Entry 7G82 (X-ray diffraction, 1.41 A resolution); this record covers chains A and B.

Chain A:
Name: Transforming protein RhoA
Organism: Homo sapiens
Notes: EC 3.6.5.2
UniProtKB: P61586 (RHOA_HUMAN); residues 1-184 here = UniProt positions 1-184
Chain sequence (185 residues; numbered 0 to 184; the number before each row is that of its first residue; numbering starts at 0):
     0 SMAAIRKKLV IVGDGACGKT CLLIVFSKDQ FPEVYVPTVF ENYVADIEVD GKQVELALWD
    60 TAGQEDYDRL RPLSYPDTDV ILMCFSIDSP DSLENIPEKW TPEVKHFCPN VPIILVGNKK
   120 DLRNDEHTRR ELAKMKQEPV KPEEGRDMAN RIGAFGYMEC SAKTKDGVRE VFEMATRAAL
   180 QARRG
Not modelled in the structure: 0-2, 182-184
Construct notes: expression tag (0)
Residues lining bound ligands:
  - Z1079512010 (UWS; 6-methyl-2-[(3-methyl-1,2-oxazol-5-yl)methyl]pyridazin-3(2H)-one), molecule 1: Glu97, Lys98, Pro101, Glu102, His105, Phe106
  - Z1079512010 (UWS), molecule 2: Arg122, Asn123, Arg128, Val139, Lys140, Pro141, Glu158
Curated features (UniProtKB/Swiss-Prot):
  - region: Ala61 to Asp78 (Switch II region)
  - motif: Tyr34 to Tyr42 (Effector region)
  - binding site (GTP): Gly12 to Thr19, Phe30 to Thr37, Asp59 to Gln63, Asn117 to Asp120, Ser160 to Lys162
  - modified residue: Tyr34 (Microbial infection: O-AMP-tyrosine), Thr37 (Microbial infection: O-AMP-threonine), Asn41 (Microbial infection: ADP-ribosylasparagine), Gln63 (5-glutamyl serotonin)
  - glycosylation: Tyr34 (Microbial infection: O-linked (GlcNAc) tyrosine), Thr37 (Microbial infection: O-alpha-linked (GlcNAc) threonine)
  - cross-link: Lys135 (Glycyl lysine isopeptide (Lys-Gly) (interchain with G-Cter in ubiquitin))
  - natural variant: Glu47 (E47K: In EDFAOB), Pro71 (P71S: In EDFAOB)
  - mutagenesis: Gly14 (G14V: Increased Rho protein signal transduction. Constitutively active), Thr19 (T19N: Decreased Rho protein signal transduction. Decreased substrate adhesion-dependent cell spreading. Decreased stress fibers assembly. Decreased cytoplasmic microtubule organization), Tyr34 (Y34A: Abolishes interaction with DGKQ; Y34F: Abolishes AMPylation by Haemophilus IbpA), Thr37 (T37A: Abolished monoglucosylation by C.difficile toxin TcdA. Abolished O-GlcNAcylation by C.novyi toxin TcdA), Gln63 (Q63L: Causes constitutive activation), Lys135 (K135R: Reduced FBXL19-mediated ubiquitination and subsequent degradation)

Chain B:
Name: Rho guanine nucleotide exchange factor 2
Organism: Homo sapiens
UniProtKB: Q92974 (ARHG2_HUMAN); residues 206-448 here = UniProt positions 206-448
Chain sequence (245 residues; row label = number of the first residue in the row):
   204 SMEMDEKDFA ADSWSLAVDS SFLQQHKKEV MKQQDVIYEL IQTELHHVRT LKIMTRLFRT
   264 GMLEELHLEP GVVQGLFPCV DELSDIHTRF LSQLLERRRQ ALCPGSTRNF VIHRLGDLLI
   324 SQFSGPSAEQ MCKTYSEFCS RHSKALKLYK ELYARDKRFQ QFIRKVTRPA VLKRHGVQEC
   384 ILLVTQRITK YPLLISRILQ HSHGIEEERQ DLTTALGLVK ELLSNVDEGI YQLEKGARLQ
   444 EIYNR
Construct notes: expression tag (204-205)
Residues lining bound ligands: Z1079512010 (UWS; 6-methyl-2-[(3-methyl-1,2-oxazol-5-yl)methyl]pyridazin-3(2H)-one): Tyr434, Ile445, Tyr446, Asn447, Arg448
Curated features (UniProtKB/Swiss-Prot):
  - modified residue: Lys353 (N6-acetyllysine)
  - mutagenesis: Tyr394 (Y394A: Reduces phosphorylation level, normal microtubule localization and activity)

Chain A / chain B interface:
Residue-residue contacts (63; chain A residue first):
  Arg5(A) with Lys376(B), hydrogen bond (side chain-backbone); Glu382(B), salt bridge
  Lys7(A) with Leu385(B)
  Val33(A) with Ser216(B); Ser218(B)
  Tyr34(A) with Ser216(B); Asp238(B); Val239(B); Glu242(B), hydrogen bond; Arg400(B), hydrogen bond
  Val35(A) with Arg400(B), hydrogen bond (backbone-side chain)
  Pro36(A) with Glu242(B); Arg400(B)
  Thr37(A) with Val239(B); Glu242(B), hydrogen bond; Leu396(B); Leu397(B); Arg400(B), hydrogen bond
  Val38(A) with Glu242(B), hydrogen bond (backbone-side chain); Lys393(B)
  Phe39(A) with Lys393(B), hydrogen bond (backbone-side chain)
  Glu40(A) with Thr246(B); His249(B), salt bridge; Leu386(B)
  Asn41(A) with Arg377(B), hydrogen bond (side chain-backbone); Leu386(B)
  Tyr42(A) with Arg377(B)
  Val43(A) with Lys376(B)
  Asp45(A) with Lys376(B), salt bridge
  Glu54(A) with Lys376(B), salt bridge
  Trp58(A) with Glu382(B); Leu385(B), hydrophobic; Leu386(B), hydrophobic; Gln389(B)
  Asp59(A) with Gln389(B), hydrogen bond (backbone-side chain)
  Ala61(A) with Leu396(B)
  Gly62(A) with Thr392(B); Leu396(B)
  Gln63(A) with Gln389(B); Thr392(B)
  Tyr66(A) with Thr392(B); Lys423(B); Leu426(B); Ser427(B); Asp430(B)
  Asp67(A) with Asp430(B), hydrogen bond (backbone-side chain)
  Arg68(A) with Asp430(B), hydrogen bond (backbone-side chain); Glu431(B), hydrogen bond (side chain-backbone); Gly432(B); Ile433(B), hydrogen bond (side chain-backbone)
  Leu69(A) with Cys342(B), hydrophobic; Thr392(B); Asp430(B), hydrogen bond (backbone-side chain); Ile433(B), hydrophobic
  Leu72(A) with Cys342(B); His345(B); Leu385(B); Thr388(B); Gln435(B)
  Ser73(A) with Leu385(B); Gln389(B), hydrogen bond
  Pro75(A) with Leu349(B), hydrophobic
  Asp76(A) with Lys353(B), salt bridge
Interface residues without a listed pair, chain B (37 interface residues in all): Asp215, Leu219, Ser346, Gln381, Ile391, Val429

In short:
Chain A and chain B form an interface of 28 and 37 residues respectively, with 16 hydrogen bonds and 5 salt
bridges. Polar pairs include Arg5(A)-Glu382(B), Glu40(A)-His249(B) and Asp45(A)-Lys376(B). Ligands of chain A:
Z1079512010. Bound to chain B: Z1079512010.
Chain A is Transforming protein RhoA and chain B is Rho guanine nucleotide exchange factor 2, both from Homo
sapiens; the structure, ARHGEF2 PanDDA analysis group deposition -- ARHGEF2 and RhoA in complex with
Z1079512010, was determined by X-ray diffraction.
